Entry 5D4D (X-ray diffraction, 3.00 A resolution); this record covers chains C and G of the 8 polymer chains in the assembly.

== Chain C ==
Molecule: DNA-directed RNA polymerase subunit beta
Source organism: Thermus thermophilus (strain HB8 / ATCC 27634 / DSM 579)
Notes: EC 2.7.7.6
UniProt: Q8RQE9 (RPOB_THET8); numbering as in UniProt (aligned over 1-1119)
Amino-acid sequence (1119 residues; row label = number of the first residue in the row):
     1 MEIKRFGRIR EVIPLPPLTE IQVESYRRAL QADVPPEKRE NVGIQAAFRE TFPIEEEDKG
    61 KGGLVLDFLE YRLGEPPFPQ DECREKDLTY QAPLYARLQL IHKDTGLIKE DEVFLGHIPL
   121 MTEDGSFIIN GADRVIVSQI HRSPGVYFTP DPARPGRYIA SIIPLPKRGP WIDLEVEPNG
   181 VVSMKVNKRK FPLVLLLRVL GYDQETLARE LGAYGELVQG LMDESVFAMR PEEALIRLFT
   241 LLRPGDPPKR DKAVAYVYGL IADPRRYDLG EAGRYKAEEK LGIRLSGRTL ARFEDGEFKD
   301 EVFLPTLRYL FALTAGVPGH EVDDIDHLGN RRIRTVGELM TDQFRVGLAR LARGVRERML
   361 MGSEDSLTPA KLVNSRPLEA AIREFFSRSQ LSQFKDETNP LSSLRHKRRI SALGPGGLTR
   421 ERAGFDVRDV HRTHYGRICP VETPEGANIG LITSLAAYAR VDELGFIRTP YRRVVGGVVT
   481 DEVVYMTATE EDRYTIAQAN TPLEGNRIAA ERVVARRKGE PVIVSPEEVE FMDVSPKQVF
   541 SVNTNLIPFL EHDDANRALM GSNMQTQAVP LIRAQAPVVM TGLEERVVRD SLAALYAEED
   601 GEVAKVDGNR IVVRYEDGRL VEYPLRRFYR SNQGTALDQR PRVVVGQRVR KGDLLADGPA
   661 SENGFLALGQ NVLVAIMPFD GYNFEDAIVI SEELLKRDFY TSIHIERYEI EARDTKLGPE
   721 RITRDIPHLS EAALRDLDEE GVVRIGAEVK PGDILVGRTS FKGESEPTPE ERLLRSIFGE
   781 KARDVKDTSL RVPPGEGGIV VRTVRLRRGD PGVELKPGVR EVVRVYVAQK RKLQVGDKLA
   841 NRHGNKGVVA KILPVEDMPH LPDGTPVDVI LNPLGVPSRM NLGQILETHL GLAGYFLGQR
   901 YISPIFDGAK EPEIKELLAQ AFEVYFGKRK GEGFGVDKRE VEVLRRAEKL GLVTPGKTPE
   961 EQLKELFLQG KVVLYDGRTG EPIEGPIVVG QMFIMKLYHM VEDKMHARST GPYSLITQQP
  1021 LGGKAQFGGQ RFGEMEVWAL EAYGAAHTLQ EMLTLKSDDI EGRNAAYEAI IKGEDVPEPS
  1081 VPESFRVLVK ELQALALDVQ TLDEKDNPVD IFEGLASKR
Not modelled in the structure: 57-62, 362-365, 1119
Residues lining bound ligands:
  - cytidine-5'-monophosphate / NAD: Asp-396, Thr-398, Glu-445, Gln-567, Gln-633, Lys-838, Lys-846, Tyr-998, His-999, Lys-1004
  - CTP (cytidine-5'-triphosphate): Arg-557, Glu-685, Ser-878, Arg-879

== Chain G ==
Molecule: 19-nt DNA strand
Sequence (19 nucleotides; row label = number of the first residue in the row):
     2 CCTGCATCCG TGAGTAGAG
Not modelled in the structure: 2-3, 20
Residues lining bound ligands: cytidine-5'-monophosphate / NAD: DG15, DT16, DA17

== Chain C / chain G interface ==
Contacting residue pairs (7; chain C residue first):
  Gly-1023(C) / DG18(G)  phosphate contact
  Lys-1024(C) / DG18(G)  hydrogen bond to the phosphate
  Gln-1030(C) / DA17(G)  phosphate contact
  Arg-1031(C) / DT16(G)  salt bridge to the phosphate
  Arg-1031(C) / DA17(G)  hydrogen bond to the phosphate
  Gly-1033(C) / DT16(G)  phosphate contact
  Met-1035(C) / DG15(G)  sugar contact
Other interface residues (no listed pair), chain C (10 interface residues in all): Glu-421, Arg-422, Gly-1029, Glu-1036
Other interface residues (no listed pair), chain G (5 interface residues in all): DG13

== Overview ==
10 residues of chain C and 5 residues of chain G are in contact, with 2 hydrogen bonds and 1 salt bridge.
Among the polar pairs are Lys-1024(C)/DG18(G), Arg-1031(C)/DA17(G) and Arg-1031(C)/DT16(G).
Cytidine-5'-monophosphate / NAD is bound between chain C and chain G.
Chain C is DNA-directed RNA polymerase subunit beta (Thermus thermophilus (strain HB8 / ATCC 27634 / DSM 579))
and chain G is a 19-nt DNA strand; the structure, Crystal structure of Thermus thermophilus product complex
for transcription initiation with NAD and CTP, was determined by X-ray diffraction, deposited together with
5D4C and 5D4E.
